9DDN - chains A and Y of the 9 polymer chains in the assembly; structure by electron microscopy, 3.18 A resolution.

== Chain A ==
Name: Tol-Pal system protein TolQ
Organism: Escherichia coli
Reference sequence: P0ABV0 (TOLQ_ECO57); numbering as in UniProt (aligned over 1-230)
Chain sequence (230 residues; each row starts with the number of its first residue):
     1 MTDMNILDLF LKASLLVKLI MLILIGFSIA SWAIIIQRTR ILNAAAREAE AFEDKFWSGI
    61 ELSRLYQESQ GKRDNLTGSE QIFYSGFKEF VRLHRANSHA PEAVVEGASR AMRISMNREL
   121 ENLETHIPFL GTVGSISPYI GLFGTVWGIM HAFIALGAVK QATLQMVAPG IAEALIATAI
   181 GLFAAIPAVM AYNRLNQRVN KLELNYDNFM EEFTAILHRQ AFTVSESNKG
Unresolved in the structure: 1, 224-230

== Chain Y ==
Name: Tol-Pal system protein TolR
Organism: Escherichia coli
Reference sequence: P0ABV8 (TOLR_ECO57); residue numbers follow UniProt; this construct covers 1-142
Chain sequence (142 residues; numbered 1 to 142; the number before each row is that of its first residue):
     1 MARARGRGRR DLKSEINIVP LLDVLLVLLL IFMATAPIIT QSVEVDLPDA TESQAVSSND
    61 NPPVIVEVSG IGQYTVVVEK DRLERLPPEQ VVAEVSSRFK ANPKTVFLIG GAKDVPYDEI
   121 IKALNLLHSA GVKSVGLMTQ PI
Unresolved in the structure: 1-12, 39-142

== Interface between chain A and chain Y ==
Contacting residue pairs (14):
  Tyr-139(A) / Asn-17(Y)  hydrogen bond
  Tyr-139(A) / Pro-20(Y)  hydrophobic
  Leu-142(A) / Asp-23(Y)
  Leu-142(A) / Val-24(Y)  hydrophobic
  Val-146(A) / Val-27(Y)  hydrophobic
  Ile-149(A) / Ile-31(Y)  hydrophobic
  Phe-153(A) / Ala-34(Y)  hydrophobic
  Lys-160(A) / Pro-37(Y)  hydrogen bond (side chain-backbone)
  Lys-160(A) / Ile-38(Y)
  Ala-162(A) / Ile-38(Y)
  Thr-163(A) / Ile-38(Y)
  Leu-164(A) / Thr-35(Y)
  Leu-164(A) / Ile-38(Y)
  Ile-171(A) / Ile-31(Y)  hydrophobic
Other interface residues (no listed pair), chain A (13 interface residues in all): Pro-138, Thr-145, Thr-178
Other interface residues (no listed pair), chain Y (11 interface residues in all): Val-19

== Summary ==
13 residues of chain A and 11 residues of chain Y are in contact; the contacts include 2 hydrogen bonds. Polar
pairs include Tyr-139(A)/Asn-17(Y) and Lys-160(A)/Pro-37(Y).
Chain A is Tol-Pal system protein TolQ and chain Y is Tol-Pal system protein TolR, both from Escherichia coli;
the structure, E. coli TolAQR conformation II, was determined by electron microscopy together with 9DDM, 9DDO,
9DDP and 9DDQ from the same study.
